6THG - chains B and A of the 10 polymer chains in the assembly; structure by X-ray diffraction, 4.07 A resolution (low resolution: residue-level contacts below are approximate; hydrogen-bond / salt-bridge calls are withheld).

# Chain B (and A)
Name: Attachment glycoprotein
From: Cedar virus
Notes: chain A of this document is another copy of the same molecule, construct and numbering; everything in this record applies to it too
Reference sequence: A0A185KRV2 (A0A185KRV2_9MONO); numbering as in UniProt (aligned over 209-622)
Chain sequence (426 residues; numbered 206 to 631; the number before each row is that of its first residue):
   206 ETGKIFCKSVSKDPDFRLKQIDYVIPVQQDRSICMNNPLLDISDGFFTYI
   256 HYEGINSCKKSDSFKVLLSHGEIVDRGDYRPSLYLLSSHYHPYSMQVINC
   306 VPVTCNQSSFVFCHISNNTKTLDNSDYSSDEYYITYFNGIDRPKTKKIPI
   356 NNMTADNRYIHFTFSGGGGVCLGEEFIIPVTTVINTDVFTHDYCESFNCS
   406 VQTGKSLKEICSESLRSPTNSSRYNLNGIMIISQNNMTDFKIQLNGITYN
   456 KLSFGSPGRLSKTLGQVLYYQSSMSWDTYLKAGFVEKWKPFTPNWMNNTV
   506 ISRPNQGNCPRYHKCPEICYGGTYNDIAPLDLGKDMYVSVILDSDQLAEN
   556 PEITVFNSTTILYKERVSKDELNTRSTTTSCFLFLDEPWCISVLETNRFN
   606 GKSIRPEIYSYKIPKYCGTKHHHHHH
Not modelled in the structure: 206, 626-631 (chain A: 206-207, 626-631)
Construct notes: expression tag (206-208, 623-631)
Disulfides: Cys212-Cys622, Cys239-Cys263, Cys305-Cys318, Cys310-Cys376, Cys399-Cys416, Cys404-Cys520, Cys514-Cys524, Cys586-Cys595
Covalently attached groups: N-acetylglucosamine (NAG) linked to Asn311, Asn322, Asn425, Asn441, Asn502, Asn562
From the paper describing this entry:
  - post-translational modification sites: Asn425
  - specificity-determining residues: Tyr525
  - post-translational modification sites: Asn502 (by similarity / conservation)

# Interface between chain B and chain A
Contacting residue pairs - 11 pairs, chain B then chain A:
  Asp218(B) - Asp575(A)
  Asp218(B) - Arg603(A)
  Lys569(B) - Asp575(A)
  Glu570(B) - Lys574(A)
  Glu570(B) - Asp575(A)
  Arg571(B) - Arg571(A)
  Arg571(B) - Lys574(A)
  Lys574(B) - Arg571(A)
  Lys574(B) - Lys574(A)
  Asp575(B) - Asp218(A)
  Arg603(B) - Asp218(A)
Also at the interface, not in a pair above, chain B (9 interface residues in all): Pro219, Lys625
Also at the interface, not in a pair above, chain A (9 interface residues in all): Pro219, Lys569, Glu570, Glu576

# Overview
The chain B/chain A interface involves 9 residues from each chain. N-acetylglucosamine is covalently linked to
Asn311(B), Asn322(B), Asn425(B), Asn441(B), Asn502(B) and Asn562(B). From the paper: the specificity
determinant Tyr525(B); modification sites Asn425(B) and Asn502(B).
Chain B and chain A are both Attachment glycoprotein (Cedar virus); the structure, Cedar Virus attachment
glycoprotein (G) in complex with human ephrin-B1, was determined by X-ray diffraction (same publication as
6THB).
